8T4K - chains A and C of the 6 polymer chains in the assembly; structure by electron microscopy, 2.60 A resolution.

== Chain A (and C) ==
Molecule: MD64 N332-GT5 SOSIP gp120
Organism: Human immunodeficiency virus 1
Notes: chain C of this document is another copy of the same molecule, construct and numbering; everything in this record applies to it too
Sequence (481 residues; each row starts with the number of its first residue; note: 14 numbers in that range are skipped by the numbering (no residue carries them; nothing is unmodelled there); a row labelled like 184A-184K holds insertion residues (184A, then the next letters in order)):
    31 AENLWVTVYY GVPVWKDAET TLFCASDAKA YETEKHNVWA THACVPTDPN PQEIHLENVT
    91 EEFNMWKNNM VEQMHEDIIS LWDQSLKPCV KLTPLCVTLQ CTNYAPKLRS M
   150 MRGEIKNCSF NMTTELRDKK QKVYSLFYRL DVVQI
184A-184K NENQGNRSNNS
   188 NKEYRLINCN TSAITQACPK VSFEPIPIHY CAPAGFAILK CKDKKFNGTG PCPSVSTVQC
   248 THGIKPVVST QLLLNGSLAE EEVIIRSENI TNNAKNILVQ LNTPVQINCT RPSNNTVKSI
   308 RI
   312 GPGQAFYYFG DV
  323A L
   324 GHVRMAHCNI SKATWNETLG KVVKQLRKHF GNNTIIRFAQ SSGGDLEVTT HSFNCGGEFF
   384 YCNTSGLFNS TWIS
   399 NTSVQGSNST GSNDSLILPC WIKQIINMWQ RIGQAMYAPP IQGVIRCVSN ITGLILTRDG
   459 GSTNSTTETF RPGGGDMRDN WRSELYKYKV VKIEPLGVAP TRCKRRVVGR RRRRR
Unresolved in the structure: 31-33, 58-65, 78-81, 184A-184K, 399-411, 458-462, 505-513
Disulfides: Cys54-Cys74, Cys119-Cys205, Cys126-Cys196, Cys131-Cys157, Cys218-Cys247, Cys228-Cys239, Cys296-Cys331, Cys378-Cys445, Cys385-Cys418
Glycans and other covalent adducts: N-acetylglucosamine (NAG) linked to Asn88, Asn156, Asn160, Asn197, Asn234, Asn262, Asn276, Asn295, Asn301, Asn332, Asn386, Asn448

== Interface between chain A and chain C ==
Pairs across the interface (23; chain A residue first):
  Pro124(A) - Arg166(C)  hydrogen bond (backbone-side chain)
  Cys126(A) - Glu164(C)
  Cys126(A) - Leu165(C)
  Cys126(A) - Arg166(C)  hydrogen bond (backbone-backbone)
  Cys126(A) - Pro313(C)  hydrophobic
  Val127(A) - Leu165(C)
  Val127(A) - Arg166(C)
  Val127(A) - Asp167(C)
  Thr128(A) - Leu165(C)
  Thr128(A) - Asp167(C)  hydrogen bond
  Thr128(A) - Lys168(C)
  Asn160(A) - Arg166(C)  hydrogen bond (backbone-side chain)
  Met161(A) - Arg166(C)
  Thr162(A) - Arg166(C)
  Lys169(A) - Arg166(C)
  Ile184(A) - Leu165(C)  hydrophobic
  Arg192(A) - Leu165(C)
  Cys196(A) - Glu164(C)
  Cys196(A) - Pro313(C)
  Asn197(A) - Glu164(C)
  Asn197(A) - Arg308(C)
  Thr198(A) - Gly314(C)
  Ser199(A) - Pro313(C)
Also at the interface, not in a pair above, chain A (16 interface residues in all): Asn195, Ala200

== Overview ==
Chain A and chain C form an interface of 16 and 8 residues respectively, with 4 hydrogen bonds. Among the
polar pairs are Pro124(A)-Arg166(C), Thr128(A)-Asp167(C) and Asn160(A)-Arg166(C). Covalently linked
N-acetylglucosamine: at Asn88(A), Asn156(A), Asn160(A), Asn197(A), Asn234(A) and Asn262(A) and 6 more.
Chain A and chain C are both MD64 N332-GT5 SOSIP gp120 (Human immunodeficiency virus 1); the structure, MD64
N332-GT5 sosip, was determined by electron microscopy (same publication as 8T49, 8T4B, 8T4D and 8T4L).
